Entry 9IJM (electron microscopy, 3.32 A resolution); this record covers chains E and F of the 7 polymer chains in the assembly.

[Chain E (and F)]
Name: Chemotaxis protein PomA
Organism: Vibrio alginolyticus
Notes: chain F of this document is another copy of the same molecule, construct and numbering; everything in this record applies to it too
UniProt: O06873 (POMA_VIBAL); numbering as in UniProt (aligned over 1-253)
Sequence (253 residues; numbered 1 to 253; the number before each row is that of its first residue):
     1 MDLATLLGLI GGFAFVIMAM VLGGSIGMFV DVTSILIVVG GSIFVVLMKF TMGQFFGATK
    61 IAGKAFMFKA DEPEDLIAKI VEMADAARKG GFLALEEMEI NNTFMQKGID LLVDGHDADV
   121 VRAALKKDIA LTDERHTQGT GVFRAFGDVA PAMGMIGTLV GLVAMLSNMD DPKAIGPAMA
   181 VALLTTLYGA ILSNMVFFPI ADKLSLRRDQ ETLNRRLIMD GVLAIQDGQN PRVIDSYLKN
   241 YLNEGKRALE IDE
Not modelled in the structure: 1-25, 88-99, 251-253 (chain F: 1-30, 88-99, 252-253)
Small-molecule neighbours: phenamil (A1L2K): Gly147, Asp148, Pro151, Ala152, Met155, Leu159
From the paper describing this entry:
  - binding site for phenamil: Asp148, Met155, Leu159, Thr186, Ala190
  - specificity-determining residues: Met165, Met179 (by similarity / conservation)

[How chain E and chain F interact]
Pairs across the interface (28; chain E residue first):
  Leu183(E) with Leu159(F), hydrophobic; Val163(F), hydrophobic; Leu166(F), hydrophobic
  Leu184(E) with Val163(F), hydrophobic
  Leu187(E) with Leu159(F), hydrophobic; Val160(F), hydrophobic
  Ala190(E) with Ile156(F), hydrophobic
  Ile191(E) with Ile156(F), hydrophobic
  Asn194(E) with Val45(F); Ala152(F); Met153(F)
  Met195(E) with Val45(F), hydrophobic; Met153(F), hydrophobic; Ile156(F), hydrophobic
  Pro199(E) with Met48(F), hydrophobic
  Asp202(E) with Lys49(F), salt bridge
  Lys203(E) with Met48(F)
  Leu206(E) with Met48(F); Lys49(F)
  Asn240(E) with Lys127(F)
  Asn243(E) with Leu131(F)
  Gly245(E) with Gln138(F), hydrogen bond (backbone-side chain)
  Lys246(E) with Lys49(F); Phe50(F); Gln54(F), hydrogen bond (backbone-side chain)
  Arg247(E) with Gln54(F)
  Ala248(E) with Arg135(F)
  Glu250(E) with Arg135(F), salt bridge
Other interface residues (no listed pair), chain E (21 interface residues in all): Met179, Thr186, Leu249
Other interface residues (no listed pair), chain F (20 interface residues in all): Phe44, Gly53, Glu134, Leu162

[Summary]
21 residues of chain E and 20 residues of chain F are in contact, with 2 hydrogen bonds and 2 salt bridges.
Polar pairs include Asp202(E)-Lys49(F), Glu250(E)-Arg135(F) and Gly245(E)-Gln138(F). Bound to chain E:
phenamil. From the paper: a binding site for phenamil at Asp148(E), Met155(E) and Leu159(E) among others;
specificity determinants Met165(E) and Met179(E).
Both chains are Chemotaxis protein PomA (Vibrio alginolyticus). Entry 9IJM (Bacterial flagellar sodium-driven
stator PomA5PomB2 with 100 mM NaCl and 0.1 mM phenamil) was determined by electron microscopy (same
publication as 8ZYV, 8ZYW, 8ZYZ and 8ZZ0).
